PDB entry 3S15 | X-ray diffraction, 3.30 A resolution | chains A and B of the 12 polymer chains in the assembly

Chain A:
Name: DNA-directed RNA polymerase II subunit RPB1
Organism: Saccharomyces cerevisiae
Notes: EC 2.7.7.6
Reference sequence: P04050 (RPB1_YEAST); residues 1-1733 here = UniProt positions 1-1733
Sequence (1733 residues; each row starts with the number of its first residue):
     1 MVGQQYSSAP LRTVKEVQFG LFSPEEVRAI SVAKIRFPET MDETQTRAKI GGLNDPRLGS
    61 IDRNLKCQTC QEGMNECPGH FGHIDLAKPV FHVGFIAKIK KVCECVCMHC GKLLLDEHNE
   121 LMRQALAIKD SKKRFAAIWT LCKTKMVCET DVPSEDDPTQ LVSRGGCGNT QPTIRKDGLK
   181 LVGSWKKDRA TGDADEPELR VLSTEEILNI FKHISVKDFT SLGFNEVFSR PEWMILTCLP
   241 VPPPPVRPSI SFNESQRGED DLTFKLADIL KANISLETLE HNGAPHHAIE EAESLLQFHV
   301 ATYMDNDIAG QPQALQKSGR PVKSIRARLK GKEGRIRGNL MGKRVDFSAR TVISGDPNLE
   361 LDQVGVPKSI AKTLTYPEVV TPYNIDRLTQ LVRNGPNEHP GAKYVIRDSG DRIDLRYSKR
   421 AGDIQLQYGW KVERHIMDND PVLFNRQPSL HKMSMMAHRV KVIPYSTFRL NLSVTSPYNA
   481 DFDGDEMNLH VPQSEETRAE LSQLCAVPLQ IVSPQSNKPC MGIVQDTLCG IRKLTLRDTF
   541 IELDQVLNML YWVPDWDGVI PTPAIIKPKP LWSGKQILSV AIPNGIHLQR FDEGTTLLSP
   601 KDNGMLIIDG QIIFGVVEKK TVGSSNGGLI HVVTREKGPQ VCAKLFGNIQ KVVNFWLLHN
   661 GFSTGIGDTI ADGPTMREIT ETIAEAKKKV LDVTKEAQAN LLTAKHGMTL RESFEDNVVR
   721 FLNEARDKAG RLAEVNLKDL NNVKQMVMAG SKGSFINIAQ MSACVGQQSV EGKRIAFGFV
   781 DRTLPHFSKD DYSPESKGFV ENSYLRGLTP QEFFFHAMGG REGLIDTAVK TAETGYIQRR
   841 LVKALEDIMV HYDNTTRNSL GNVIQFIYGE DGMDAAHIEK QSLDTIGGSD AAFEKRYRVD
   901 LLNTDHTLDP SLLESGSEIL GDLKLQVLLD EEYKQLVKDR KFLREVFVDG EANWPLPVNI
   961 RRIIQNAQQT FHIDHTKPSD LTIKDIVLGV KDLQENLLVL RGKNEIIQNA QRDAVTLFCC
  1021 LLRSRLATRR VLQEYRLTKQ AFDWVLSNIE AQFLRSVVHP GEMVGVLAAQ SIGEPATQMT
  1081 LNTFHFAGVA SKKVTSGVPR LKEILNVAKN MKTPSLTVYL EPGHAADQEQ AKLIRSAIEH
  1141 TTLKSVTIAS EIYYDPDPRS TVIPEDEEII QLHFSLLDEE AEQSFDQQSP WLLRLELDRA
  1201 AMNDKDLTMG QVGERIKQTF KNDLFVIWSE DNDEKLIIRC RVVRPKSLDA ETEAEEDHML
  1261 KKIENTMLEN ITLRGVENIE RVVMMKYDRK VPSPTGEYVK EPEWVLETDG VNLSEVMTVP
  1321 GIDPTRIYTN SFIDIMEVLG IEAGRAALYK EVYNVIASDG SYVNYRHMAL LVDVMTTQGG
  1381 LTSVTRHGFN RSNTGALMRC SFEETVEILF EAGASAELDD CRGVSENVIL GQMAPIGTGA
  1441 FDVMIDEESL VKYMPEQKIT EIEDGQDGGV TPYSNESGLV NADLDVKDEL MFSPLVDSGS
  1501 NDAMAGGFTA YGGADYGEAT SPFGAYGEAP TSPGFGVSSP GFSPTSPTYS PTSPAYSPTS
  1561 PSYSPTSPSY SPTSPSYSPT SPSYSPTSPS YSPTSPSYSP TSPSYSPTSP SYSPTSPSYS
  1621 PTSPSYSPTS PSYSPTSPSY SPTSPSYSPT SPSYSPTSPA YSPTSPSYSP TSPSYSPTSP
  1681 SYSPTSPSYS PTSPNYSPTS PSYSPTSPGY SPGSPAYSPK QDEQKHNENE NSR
Unresolved in the structure: 1-2, 155-160, 187-198, 1177-1186, 1244-1253, 1446-1733
Curated features (UniProtKB/Swiss-Prot):
  - region: Pro248 to Asp260 (Lid loop), Asn306 to Lys323 (Rudder loop), Pro810 to Glu822 (Bridging helix)
  - binding site (Zn(2+)): Cys67, Cys70, Cys77, His80, Cys107, Cys110, Cys148, Cys167
  - binding site (Mg(2+)): Asp481, Asp483, Asp485
  - modified residue: Thr1471 (Phosphothreonine)
  - cross-link (Glycyl lysine isopeptide (Lys-Gly)): Lys695 (interchain with G-Cter in ubiquitin), Lys1246 (interchain with G-Cter in ubiquitin), Lys1350 (interchain with G-Cter in ubiquitin)
  - natural variant: Ser1653 to Pro1659 (deletion: In strain: A364A)
  - mutagenesis: Lys1246 (K1246R: Impairs ubiquitination during transcription stress)
Bound ions: Zn2+ site 1: Cys67, Cys70, Cys77, His80; Zn2+ site 2: Cys107, Cys110, Cys148, Cys167; Mg2+: Asp481, Asp483, Asp485 (shared with 1 residue of chain R)

Chain B:
Name: DNA-directed RNA polymerase II subunit RPB2
Organism: Saccharomyces cerevisiae
Notes: EC 2.7.7.6
Reference sequence: P08518 (RPB2_YEAST); numbering as in UniProt (aligned over 1-1224)
Sequence (1224 residues; numbered 1 to 1224; the number before each row is that of its first residue):
     1 MSDLANSEKY YDEDPYGFED ESAPITAEDS WAVISAFFRE KGLVSQQLDS FNQFVDYTLQ
    61 DIICEDSTLI LEQLAQHTTE SDNISRKYEI SFGKIYVTKP MVNESDGVTH ALYPQEARLR
   121 NLTYSSGLFV DVKKRTYEAI DVPGRELKYE LIAEESEDDS ESGKVFIGRL PIMLRSKNCY
   181 LSEATESDLY KLKECPFDMG GYFIINGSEK VLIAQERSAG NIVQVFKKAA PSPISHVAEI
   241 RSALEKGSRF ISTLQVKLYG REGSSARTIK ATLPYIKQDI PIVIIFRALG IIPDGEILEH
   301 ICYDVNDWQM LEMLKPCVED GFVIQDRETA LDFIGRRGTA LGIKKEKRIQ YAKDILQKEF
   361 LPHITQLEGF ESRKAFFLGY MINRLLLCAL DRKDQDDRDH FGKKRLDLAG PLLAQLFKTL
   421 FKKLTKDIFR YMQRTVEEAH DFNMKLAINA KTITSGLKYA LATGNWGEQK KAMSSRAGVS
   481 QVLNRYTYSS TLSHLRRTNT PIGRDGKLAK PRQLHNTHWG LVCPAETPEG QACGLVKNLS
   541 LMSCISVGTD PMPIITFLSE WGMEPLEDYV PHQSPDATRV FVNGVWHGVH RNPARLMETL
   601 RTLRRKGDIN PEVSMIRDIR EKELKIFTDA GRVYRPLFIV EDDESLGHKE LKVRKGHIAK
   661 LMATEYQDIE GGFEDVEEYT WSSLLNEGLV EYIDAEEEES ILIAMQPEDL EPAEANEEND
   721 LDVDPAKRIR VSHHATTFTH CEIHPSMILG VAASIIPFPD HNQSPRNTYQ SAMGKQAMGV
   781 FLTNYNVRMD TMANILYYPQ KPLGTTRAME YLKFRELPAG QNAIVAIACY SGYNQEDSMI
   841 MNQSSIDRGL FRSLFFRSYM DQEKKYGMSI TETFEKPQRT NTLRMKHGTY DKLDDDGLIA
   901 PGVRVSGEDV IIGKTTPISP DEEELGQRTA YHSKRDASTP LRSTENGIVD QVLVTTNQDG
   961 LKFVKVRVRT TKIPQIGDKF ASRHGQKGTI GITYRREDMP FTAEGIVPDL IINPHAIPSR
  1021 MTVAHLIECL LSKVAALSGN EGDASPFTDI TVEGISKLLR EHGYQSRGFE VMYNGHTGKK
  1081 LMAQIFFGPT YYQRLRHMVD DKIHARARGP MQVLTRQPVE GRSRDGGLRF GEMERDCMIA
  1141 HGAASFLKER LMEASDAFRV HICGICGLMT VIAKLNHNQF ECKGCDNKID IYQIHIPYAA
  1201 KLLFQELMAM NITPRLYTDR SRDF
Unresolved in the structure: 1-19, 71-88, 142-163, 336-344, 438-445, 503-508, 669-677, 716-721, 920-932
Bound ions: Mg2+ near Lys987 (its only coordinating residue here); Zn2+: Cys1163, Cys1166, Cys1182, Cys1185

Chain A / chain B interface:
Pairs across the interface - 451 pairs, chain A then chain B:
  Gln4(A) - Phe1158(B)
  Gln4(A) - Arg1159(B)  hydrogen bond
  Gln5(A) - Arg1159(B)  hydrogen bond (backbone-side chain)
  Gln5(A) - Leu1175(B)
  Gln5(A) - Asn1176(B)  hydrogen bond
  Tyr6(A) - Leu1175(B)
  Ser7(A) - Arg1159(B)
  Ser7(A) - His1161(B)
  Ser7(A) - Leu1175(B)
  Ser7(A) - Phe1180(B)
  Ser7(A) - Gln1193(B)  hydrogen bond (backbone-side chain)
  Ser8(A) - Asn1178(B)  hydrogen bond
  Ser8(A) - Phe1180(B)
  Ala9(A) - His1161(B)
  Ala9(A) - Phe1180(B)
  Ala9(A) - Gln1193(B)  hydrogen bond (backbone-side chain)
  Pro10(A) - Ile1191(B)
  Pro10(A) - Tyr1192(B)
  Pro10(A) - Gln1193(B)  hydrogen bond (backbone-backbone)
  Leu11(A) - Gln1193(B)
  Leu11(A) - Ile1194(B)  hydrophobic
  Leu11(A) - His1195(B)
  Arg12(A) - Tyr1192(B)
  Arg12(A) - Gln1193(B)  hydrogen bond (backbone-backbone)
  Arg12(A) - Ile1194(B)
  Arg12(A) - Thr1218(B)
  Thr13(A) - Thr1218(B)
  Val14(A) - Leu1216(B)  hydrophobic
  Val14(A) - Tyr1217(B)
  Lys15(A) - Tyr1217(B)  hydrogen bond (backbone-backbone)
  Lys15(A) - Thr1218(B)  hydrogen bond (side chain-backbone)
  Lys15(A) - Asp1219(B)
  Lys15(A) - Arg1220(B)  hydrogen bond (backbone-side chain)
  Glu16(A) - Arg1215(B)
  Glu16(A) - Leu1216(B)
  Glu16(A) - Tyr1217(B)  hydrogen bond (backbone-backbone)
  Glu16(A) - Asp1219(B)
  Glu16(A) - Arg1220(B)
  Glu16(A) - Ser1221(B)
  Val17(A) - Arg1215(B)
  Val17(A) - Leu1216(B)  hydrophobic
  Gln18(A) - Thr1213(B)
  Gln18(A) - Arg1215(B)  hydrogen bond (backbone-backbone)
  Gln18(A) - Tyr1217(B)
  Phe19(A) - Thr1213(B)
  Gly20(A) - Ile1212(B)
  Gly20(A) - Thr1213(B)  hydrogen bond (backbone-backbone)
  Leu21(A) - Asn1211(B)
  Leu21(A) - Thr1213(B)
  Phe22(A) - Met1208(B)
  Phe22(A) - Asn1211(B)  hydrogen bond (backbone-backbone)
  Phe22(A) - Thr1213(B)
  Glu26(A) - Leu1168(B)
  Glu26(A) - Arg1215(B)  salt bridge
  Ala29(A) - Lys1183(B)  hydrogen bond (backbone-side chain)
  Ile30(A) - Thr1170(B)
  Ile30(A) - Cys1182(B)  hydrophobic
  Ile30(A) - Lys1183(B)
  Ser31(A) - Lys1183(B)  hydrogen bond (backbone-side chain)
  Thr69(A) - Lys1174(B)
  Cys70(A) - Lys1174(B)
  Gln71(A) - Leu1175(B)
  Gln71(A) - His1177(B)  hydrogen bond
  Glu72(A) - Leu1175(B)
  Asn75(A) - Arg1116(B)  hydrogen bond
  Glu76(A) - Arg1159(B)  salt bridge
  Pro78(A) - Lys1201(B)  hydrogen bond (backbone-side chain)
  Pro78(A) - Gln1205(B)  hydrogen bond (backbone-side chain)
  Gly79(A) - Gln1205(B)
  His80(A) - Ile1172(B)
  Phe81(A) - Gln1205(B)
  Phe81(A) - Met1208(B)  hydrophobic
  Phe81(A) - Ala1209(B)
  His92(A) - Met1210(B)
  Phe228(A) - Arg1215(B)
  Trp233(A) - Asn1211(B)
  Leu236(A) - Asn1211(B)
  Pro240(A) - Met1208(B)
  Pro240(A) - Ala1209(B)
  Pro240(A) - Asn1211(B)
  Pro242(A) - Ala1209(B)  hydrophobic
  Pro245(A) - Leu1114(B)
  Pro245(A) - Tyr1198(B)
  Pro245(A) - Lys1201(B)
  Val246(A) - Leu1114(B)
  Val246(A) - Gln1205(B)
  Pro248(A) - Leu1114(B)
  Glu254(A) - Ile918(B)
  Glu254(A) - Arg935(B)
  Tyr303(A) - Ala1209(B)
  Met304(A) - Met1210(B)
  Arg320(A) - Lys471(B)
  Ile325(A) - Glu1206(B)
  Ile325(A) - Met1210(B)  hydrophobic
  Arg328(A) - Glu1206(B)  salt bridge
  Leu329(A) - Leu1203(B)  hydrophobic
  Leu329(A) - Glu1206(B)
  Leu329(A) - Met1210(B)  hydrophobic
  Arg335(A) - Leu1114(B)
  Arg335(A) - Thr1115(B)
  Arg335(A) - Leu1202(B)
  Arg335(A) - Glu1206(B)  salt bridge
  Ile336(A) - Leu1203(B)  hydrophobic
  Arg337(A) - Arg1129(B)
  Arg337(A) - Glu1132(B)  salt bridge
  Gly338(A) - Arg1129(B)  hydrogen bond (backbone-side chain)
  Asn339(A) - Thr1115(B)
  Asn339(A) - Gln1117(B)  hydrogen bond (backbone-side chain)
  Asn339(A) - Asp1156(B)
  Asn339(A) - Ala1199(B)
  Leu340(A) - Pro1197(B)  hydrophobic
  Leu340(A) - Ala1199(B)  hydrophobic
  Leu340(A) - Ala1200(B)
  Leu340(A) - Leu1203(B)  hydrophobic
  Met341(A) - Glu1132(B)
  Met341(A) - Arg1135(B)
  Gly342(A) - Arg1129(B)  hydrogen bond (backbone-side chain)
  Gly342(A) - Phe1130(B)
  Gly342(A) - Gly1131(B)
  Gly342(A) - Glu1132(B)
  Lys343(A) - Gln1117(B)
  Lys343(A) - Leu1128(B)
  Lys343(A) - Arg1129(B)
  Lys343(A) - Phe1130(B)  hydrogen bond (backbone-backbone)
  Lys343(A) - Leu1151(B)  hydrogen bond (side chain-backbone)
  Lys343(A) - Ser1155(B)
  Lys343(A) - Asp1156(B)  salt bridge
  Lys343(A) - Pro1197(B)
  Arg344(A) - Gln1117(B)
  Arg344(A) - Pro1118(B)
  Arg344(A) - Val1119(B)
  Arg344(A) - Glu1120(B)
  Arg344(A) - Gly1127(B)  hydrogen bond (side chain-backbone)
  Arg344(A) - Leu1128(B)
  Arg344(A) - Arg1129(B)
  Arg344(A) - Ser1155(B)  hydrogen bond (backbone-side chain)
  Val345(A) - Pro1118(B)
  Val345(A) - Gly1127(B)
  Val345(A) - Leu1128(B)  hydrogen bond (backbone-backbone)
  Val345(A) - Phe1130(B)  hydrophobic
  Val345(A) - Arg1150(B)
  Val345(A) - Ser1155(B)
  Asp346(A) - Arg1106(B)  salt bridge
  Asp346(A) - Arg1108(B)
  Asp346(A) - Gly1109(B)
  Asp346(A) - Pro1118(B)
  Asp346(A) - Arg1150(B)  hydrogen bond (backbone-side chain)
  Asp346(A) - Ala1154(B)
  Asp346(A) - Ser1155(B)
  Phe347(A) - Arg1106(B)  hydrogen bond (backbone-backbone)
  Phe347(A) - Ala1107(B)  hydrophobic
  Phe347(A) - Arg1108(B)
  Phe347(A) - Arg1150(B)  hydrogen bond (backbone-side chain)
  Ser348(A) - Ala1105(B)
  Ser348(A) - Arg1106(B)  hydrogen bond (backbone-backbone)
  Ser348(A) - Leu1128(B)  hydrogen bond (side chain-backbone)
  Ala349(A) - His1104(B)
  Ala349(A) - Ala1105(B)  hydrophobic
  Ala349(A) - Leu1128(B)
  Arg350(A) - Lys1102(B)
  Arg350(A) - Ile1103(B)
  Arg350(A) - His1104(B)  hydrogen bond (backbone-backbone)
  Arg350(A) - Leu1128(B)
  Thr351(A) - Val1099(B)
  Thr351(A) - Ile1103(B)
  Val352(A) - Gly977(B)
  Val352(A) - Val1099(B)  hydrophobic
  Val352(A) - Lys1102(B)
  Ser354(A) - Ile990(B)
  Gly355(A) - Tyr833(B)
  Asp356(A) - Tyr833(B)  hydrogen bond
  Pro357(A) - Ser831(B)
  Pro357(A) - Gly832(B)
  Pro357(A) - Tyr833(B)
  Asn358(A) - Tyr833(B)  hydrogen bond
  Ile370(A) - Ile1103(B)  hydrophobic
  Ile370(A) - Ala1105(B)  hydrophobic
  Thr373(A) - Ala1105(B)
  Thr373(A) - Ala1107(B)
  Leu374(A) - Arg1106(B)
  Leu374(A) - Ala1107(B)  hydrophobic
  Arg412(A) - Arg1108(B)
  Glu433(A) - Arg1108(B)  salt bridge
  Leu443(A) - Met1138(B)  hydrophobic
  Leu443(A) - Phe1146(B)  hydrophobic
  Gln447(A) - Arg1129(B)
  Gln447(A) - Glu1134(B)
  Pro448(A) - Met1133(B)  hydrophobic
  Ser449(A) - Met1133(B)
  Ser449(A) - Glu1134(B)  hydrogen bond
  Ser449(A) - Cys1137(B)
  His451(A) - Cys1137(B)  hydrogen bond (backbone-side chain)
  Lys452(A) - Ala1140(B)
  Lys452(A) - His1141(B)
  Met455(A) - Phe1130(B)  hydrophobic
  Met455(A) - Glu1134(B)
  Met455(A) - Cys1137(B)  hydrophobic
  Met455(A) - Met1138(B)  hydrophobic
  Met455(A) - His1141(B)  hydrogen bond (backbone-side chain)
  Tyr465(A) - Ile976(B)  hydrophobic
  Ser466(A) - Gln975(B)
  Ser466(A) - Ile976(B)
  Ser466(A) - Val1099(B)
  Ser466(A) - Asp1100(B)  hydrogen bond
  Ser466(A) - Ile1103(B)
  Thr467(A) - Ile976(B)
  Thr467(A) - Gly977(B)
  Thr467(A) - Val1099(B)
  Arg469(A) - Tyr833(B)
  Arg469(A) - Gly991(B)  hydrogen bond (side chain-backbone)
  Leu472(A) - Gln835(B)
  Leu472(A) - Glu836(B)
  Thr475(A) - Glu836(B)
  Asp481(A) - Glu836(B)
  Asp481(A) - Asp837(B)
  Phe482(A) - Gln835(B)
  Phe482(A) - Glu836(B)  hydrogen bond (backbone-backbone)
  Phe482(A) - Asp837(B)
  Phe482(A) - Ser838(B)
  Phe482(A) - Thr989(B)  hydrogen bond (backbone-side chain)
  Asp483(A) - Glu836(B)
  Asp483(A) - Asp837(B)
  Asp483(A) - Lys979(B)
  Asp483(A) - Lys987(B)  salt bridge
  Asp483(A) - Gly988(B)
  Asp483(A) - Thr989(B)
  Gly484(A) - Thr989(B)
  Glu486(A) - Lys1102(B)
  His490(A) - Phe1130(B)
  His490(A) - Arg1150(B)  hydrogen bond
  Val491(A) - Arg1150(B)  hydrogen bond (backbone-side chain)
  Pro492(A) - Glu1149(B)
  Gln493(A) - Glu1149(B)  hydrogen bond (backbone-side chain)
  Ser494(A) - Glu1149(B)  hydrogen bond (backbone-side chain)
  Thr497(A) - Ser1145(B)
  Thr497(A) - Phe1146(B)
  Thr497(A) - Glu1149(B)
  Glu500(A) - Ala1143(B)
  Glu500(A) - Ala1144(B)  hydrogen bond (side chain-backbone)
  Glu500(A) - Ser1145(B)  hydrogen bond
  Glu500(A) - Phe1146(B)  hydrogen bond (side chain-backbone)
  Leu501(A) - Phe1146(B)  hydrophobic
  Leu504(A) - Gly1142(B)
  Cys505(A) - Met1138(B)  hydrophobic
  Cys505(A) - His1141(B)
  Gln510(A) - His1141(B)  hydrogen bond
  Val524(A) - Gln835(B)
  Gln525(A) - Gln835(B)
  Gln525(A) - Glu836(B)
  Gln525(A) - His1015(B)
  Asp526(A) - Cys829(B)  hydrogen bond
  Asp526(A) - Gly832(B)
  Asp526(A) - Gln835(B)  hydrogen bond (backbone-side chain)
  Asp526(A) - Asn1013(B)  hydrogen bond
  Asp526(A) - His1015(B)  salt bridge
  Thr527(A) - Gln835(B)
  Cys529(A) - His1015(B)
  Leu657(A) - Cys829(B)  hydrophobic
  Leu658(A) - Tyr830(B)
  Leu658(A) - Asn1074(B)  hydrogen bond (backbone-side chain)
  Leu658(A) - His1076(B)
  Leu658(A) - Leu1081(B)
  His659(A) - Asn1074(B)
  His659(A) - Thr1077(B)
  His659(A) - Leu1081(B)
  Asn660(A) - Leu1081(B)
  Asn660(A) - Met1082(B)  hydrogen bond (backbone-backbone)
  Asn660(A) - Ala1083(B)  hydrogen bond (backbone-backbone)
  Gly661(A) - Leu1081(B)
  Gly661(A) - Ala1083(B)
  Phe662(A) - Ala828(B)
  Phe662(A) - Cys829(B)  hydrogen bond (backbone-backbone)
  Phe662(A) - Pro1014(B)  hydrophobic
  Ser663(A) - Ile827(B)  hydrogen bond (side chain-backbone)
  Ser663(A) - Pro1014(B)
  Ser663(A) - Gln1084(B)
  Ser663(A) - Ile1085(B)
  Ser663(A) - Phe1086(B)  hydrogen bond (side chain-backbone)
  Thr664(A) - Ile827(B)
  Thr664(A) - Pro1014(B)
  Thr664(A) - Ile1017(B)
  Thr664(A) - Phe1086(B)
  Gly665(A) - Leu1026(B)
  Gly665(A) - Phe1069(B)
  Gly665(A) - Phe1086(B)
  Ile666(A) - Val1023(B)  hydrophobic
  Ile666(A) - Leu1026(B)  hydrophobic
  Ile666(A) - Ile1027(B)  hydrophobic
  Ile666(A) - Leu1030(B)  hydrophobic
  Ile666(A) - Val1052(B)  hydrophobic
  Ile666(A) - Arg1067(B)
  Gly667(A) - Arg1067(B)
  Asp668(A) - Phe1069(B)
  Ile670(A) - Val1052(B)  hydrophobic
  Ile670(A) - Arg1067(B)
  Thr680(A) - Ile729(B)
  Lys687(A) - Val731(B)
  Asn742(A) - Phe1069(B)
  Val743(A) - Pro1018(B)  hydrophobic
  Met746(A) - Pro1014(B)
  Met746(A) - His1015(B)  hydrogen bond
  Met746(A) - Pro1018(B)  hydrophobic
  Ser751(A) - His1015(B)  hydrogen bond
  Lys752(A) - His1015(B)
  Lys752(A) - Pro1018(B)
  Lys752(A) - Ser1019(B)
  Asn757(A) - Pro1018(B)  hydrogen bond (side chain-backbone)
  Asn757(A) - Ser1019(B)
  Asn757(A) - Met1021(B)
  Gln760(A) - Met1021(B)
  Met761(A) - Pro1018(B)
  Met761(A) - Met1021(B)  hydrophobic
  Met761(A) - Val1023(B)  hydrophobic
  Glu771(A) - Lys510(B)  salt bridge
  Glu771(A) - Gln513(B)
  Ala776(A) - Asn516(B)
  Gly778(A) - Asp397(B)
  Gly778(A) - His400(B)
  Gly778(A) - His515(B)  hydrogen bond (backbone-side chain)
  Gly778(A) - Asn516(B)  hydrogen bond (backbone-side chain)
  Phe779(A) - Asn516(B)
  Phe779(A) - Thr517(B)
  Phe779(A) - Glu698(B)
  Phe779(A) - Glu699(B)
  Val780(A) - Glu699(B)  hydrogen bond (backbone-side chain)
  Arg782(A) - Glu698(B)  hydrogen bond (side chain-backbone)
  Arg782(A) - Glu699(B)  hydrogen bond (side chain-backbone)
  Arg782(A) - Ser700(B)
  Arg782(A) - Ile701(B)  hydrogen bond (side chain-backbone)
  Arg782(A) - Leu702(B)
  Thr783(A) - Asn516(B)
  Leu784(A) - Trp519(B)  hydrophobic
  Pro785(A) - Glu698(B)
  Pro785(A) - Ile701(B)
  Pro785(A) - Leu702(B)
  Pro785(A) - Ile703(B)  hydrogen bond (backbone-backbone)
  His786(A) - Trp519(B)  hydrogen bond
  His786(A) - Leu702(B)
  His786(A) - Ile703(B)  hydrogen bond (side chain-backbone)
  His786(A) - Met705(B)
  His786(A) - Glu742(B)  salt bridge
  Phe787(A) - Leu702(B)
  Lys789(A) - Arg620(B)
  Glu795(A) - Val731(B)
  Glu801(A) - Ile729(B)
  Asn802(A) - Arg728(B)
  Asn802(A) - Ile729(B)  hydrogen bond (side chain-backbone)
  Tyr804(A) - His761(B)  hydrogen bond (backbone-side chain)
  Tyr804(A) - Asn762(B)
  Tyr804(A) - Gln763(B)
  Tyr804(A) - Met1021(B)  hydrophobic
  Tyr804(A) - Val1023(B)  hydrophobic
  Leu805(A) - His761(B)  hydrogen bond (backbone-side chain)
  Leu805(A) - Val1023(B)  hydrophobic
  Leu805(A) - Val1052(B)  hydrophobic
  Arg806(A) - Pro725(B)
  Arg806(A) - Ala726(B)
  Arg806(A) - Lys727(B)
  Arg806(A) - Arg728(B)
  Arg806(A) - Ile729(B)
  Arg806(A) - His761(B)
  Gly807(A) - Arg728(B)
  Gly807(A) - Asp760(B)
  Gly807(A) - His761(B)
  Leu808(A) - Arg728(B)  hydrogen bond (backbone-side chain)
  Leu808(A) - Asp760(B)  hydrogen bond (backbone-backbone)
  Leu808(A) - Phe1047(B)
  Thr809(A) - Arg728(B)
  Thr809(A) - Ile729(B)
  Thr809(A) - Arg730(B)
  Pro810(A) - Trp519(B)
  Pro810(A) - Met705(B)  hydrophobic
  Pro810(A) - Pro745(B)  hydrophobic
  Pro810(A) - Phe1047(B)
  Gln811(A) - Met705(B)
  Phe813(A) - Pro759(B)
  Phe813(A) - Asp760(B)
  Phe813(A) - Asn767(B)
  Phe813(A) - Phe1047(B)  hydrophobic
  Phe814(A) - Leu514(B)  hydrophobic
  Phe814(A) - His515(B)
  Phe814(A) - Asn516(B)
  Phe814(A) - Trp519(B)  hydrophobic
  His816(A) - Gln763(B)
  His816(A) - Ser764(B)  hydrogen bond (side chain-backbone)
  Ala817(A) - Leu514(B)
  Ala817(A) - Pro524(B)  hydrophobic
  Ala817(A) - Ser764(B)
  Met818(A) - Leu514(B)
  Gly820(A) - Ser764(B)
  Arg821(A) - Arg512(B)  hydrogen bond (side chain-backbone)
  Arg821(A) - Leu514(B)
  Arg821(A) - Pro524(B)  hydrogen bond (side chain-backbone)
  Arg821(A) - Thr527(B)
  Glu822(A) - Gln513(B)
  Leu824(A) - Pro765(B)  hydrophobic
  Leu824(A) - Thr768(B)
  Leu824(A) - Tyr769(B)
  Ile825(A) - Arg512(B)
  Ile825(A) - Gln513(B)
  Ala828(A) - Gly530(B)
  Gln838(A) - Met1133(B)
  Arg839(A) - Glu1132(B)  salt bridge
  Val842(A) - Asp1136(B)
  Lys843(A) - Glu1132(B)  salt bridge
  Lys843(A) - Arg1135(B)
  Glu846(A) - Arg1135(B)  salt bridge
  Met1063(A) - Ile1139(B)
  Val1066(A) - Asp1136(B)
  Val1066(A) - Ile1139(B)  hydrophobic
  Val1066(A) - Ala1140(B)  hydrophobic
  Gln1070(A) - Cys1137(B)
  Gln1070(A) - Ala1140(B)
  Lys1144(A) - Glu262(B)  salt bridge
  Asn1265(A) - Gly263(B)
  Asn1265(A) - Ser265(B)
  Glu1269(A) - Glu262(B)
  Glu1269(A) - Gly263(B)
  Leu1409(A) - Leu1207(B)  hydrophobic
  Phe1410(A) - Met1210(B)  hydrophobic
  Phe1410(A) - Ile1212(B)  hydrophobic
  Leu1418(A) - Arg1222(B)
  Asp1420(A) - Arg1220(B)  hydrogen bond (backbone-side chain)
  Cys1421(A) - Arg1220(B)
  Val1424(A) - Ile1139(B)  hydrophobic
  Ser1425(A) - Arg1135(B)
  Val1428(A) - Arg1135(B)
  Val1428(A) - Leu1151(B)  hydrophobic
  Ile1429(A) - Pro1197(B)
  Ile1429(A) - Ala1200(B)
  Leu1430(A) - His1195(B)
  Leu1430(A) - Ile1196(B)
  Leu1430(A) - Pro1197(B)
  Leu1430(A) - Phe1204(B)  hydrophobic
  Gly1431(A) - Lys1148(B)
  Gly1431(A) - Met1152(B)
  Gly1431(A) - His1195(B)
  Gly1431(A) - Pro1197(B)
  Gln1432(A) - Lys1148(B)
  Met1433(A) - Ala1144(B)
  Met1433(A) - Ser1145(B)
  Met1433(A) - Lys1148(B)
  Ala1434(A) - Ala1144(B)
  Ile1436(A) - Ile1139(B)  hydrophobic
  Ile1436(A) - Gly1142(B)
  Ile1436(A) - Ala1144(B)
  Gly1437(A) - Gly1142(B)
  Thr1438(A) - Gly1142(B)  hydrogen bond (backbone-backbone)
  Thr1438(A) - Ala1144(B)
  Thr1438(A) - Ser1145(B)
  Gly1439(A) - Ala1144(B)
Also at the interface, not in a pair above, chain A (225 interface residues in all): Val27, Arg28, Arg63, Gln68, Met74, Cys238, Pro243, Ile250, Pro321, Arg326, Ile353, Thr375, Tyr404, Asn445, Leu450, Ser454, Asn488, Thr669, Gly753, Val770, Ile775, Phe777, Ser788, Leu1397, Ser1401, Val1406, Gly1413, Arg1422
Also at the interface, not in a pair above, chain B (200 interface residues in all): Ser264, His518, Cys523, Gln531, Cys533, Gly534, Ala695, Ile748, Leu749, Asn834, Arg884, Met1111, Val1113, Gly1121, Leu1147, Val1160, Cys1166, Ala1173, Gly1184, Pro1214

In short:
225 residues of chain A and 200 residues of chain B are in contact; the contacts include 83 hydrogen bonds and
16 salt bridges. Among the polar pairs are Glu26(A)-Arg1215(B), Glu76(A)-Arg1159(B) and Arg328(A)-Glu1206(B).
Here chain A is DNA-directed RNA polymerase II subunit RPB1 and chain B is DNA-directed RNA polymerase II
subunit RPB2, both from Saccharomyces cerevisiae. Entry 3S15 (RNA Polymerase II Initiation Complex with a 7-nt
RNA) was determined by X-ray diffraction, deposited together with 3RZD, 3RZO, 3S14, 3S16, 3S17, 3S1M and 5
further entries.
